PDB entry 2FTY | X-ray diffraction, 2.40 A resolution | chains A and C of the 4 polymer chains in the assembly

== Chain A (and C) ==
Name: dihydropyrimidinase
Organism: Lachancea kluyveri
Notes: EC 3.5.2.2; chain C of this document is another copy of the same molecule, construct and numbering; everything in this record applies to it too
UniProt: Q9P903 (Q9P903_SACKL); residues 2-542 here = UniProt positions 2-542
Chain sequence (559 residues; row label = number of the first residue in the row):
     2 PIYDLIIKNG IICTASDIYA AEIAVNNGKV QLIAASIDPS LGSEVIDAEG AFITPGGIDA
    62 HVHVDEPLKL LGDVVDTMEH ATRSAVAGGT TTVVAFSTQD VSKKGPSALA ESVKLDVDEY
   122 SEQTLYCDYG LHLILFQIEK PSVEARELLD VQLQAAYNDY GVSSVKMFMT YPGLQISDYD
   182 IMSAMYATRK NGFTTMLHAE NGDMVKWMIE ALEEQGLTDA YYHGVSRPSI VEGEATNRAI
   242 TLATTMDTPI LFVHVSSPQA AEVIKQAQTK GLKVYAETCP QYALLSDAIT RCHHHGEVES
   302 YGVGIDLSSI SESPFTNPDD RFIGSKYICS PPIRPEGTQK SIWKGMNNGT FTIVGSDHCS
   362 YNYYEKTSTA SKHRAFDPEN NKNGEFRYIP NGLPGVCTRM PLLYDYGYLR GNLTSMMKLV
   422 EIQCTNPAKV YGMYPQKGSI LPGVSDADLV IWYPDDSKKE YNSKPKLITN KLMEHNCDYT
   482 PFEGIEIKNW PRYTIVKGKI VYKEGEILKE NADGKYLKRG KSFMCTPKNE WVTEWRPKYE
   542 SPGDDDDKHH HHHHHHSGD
Not modelled in the structure: 295-302, 542-560 (chain C: 294-302, 542-560)
Differences from the reference sequence: modified residue (167); expression tag (543-560)
Modified / non-standard residues: Lys167 (lysine nz-carboxylic acid; KCX)
Metal / ion sites: Zn2+ site 1: His62, His64, Lys167, Asp358; Zn2+ site 2: Lys167, His199, His255
Curated features (UniProtKB/Swiss-Prot):
  - binding site (Zn(2+)): His62, His64, Lys167, His199, His255, Asp358
  - binding site (substrate): Tyr172, Ser331, Asn392
  - modified residue: Lys167 (N6-carboxylysine)

== Interface between chain A and chain C ==
Contacting residue pairs (47; chain A residue first):
  Ala16(A) - Ser17(C)
  Ser17(A) - Ala16(C)
  Ser17(A) - Ser17(C)  hydrogen bond
  Ser17(A) - Lys430(C)  hydrogen bond (backbone-side chain)
  Ser17(A) - Tyr435(C)
  Asp18(A) - Tyr435(C)  hydrogen bond
  Asp18(A) - Ser440(C)  hydrogen bond
  Asp18(A) - Leu442(C)
  Ile19(A) - Tyr435(C)  hydrogen bond (backbone-side chain)
  Tyr20(A) - Leu442(C)  hydrophobic
  Tyr20(A) - Pro443(C)
  Ala21(A) - Val445(C)
  Gln32(A) - Ala35(C)
  Leu33(A) - Leu33(C)  hydrophobic
  Leu33(A) - Ile34(C)
  Ile34(A) - Leu33(C)
  Ile34(A) - Ile34(C)  hydrogen bond (backbone-backbone)
  Ile34(A) - Pro443(C)
  Ala35(A) - Gln32(C)
  Ala35(A) - Leu33(C)  hydrophobic
  Ala35(A) - Pro443(C)  hydrophobic
  Ala36(A) - Gly444(C)
  Lys266(A) - Thr270(C)
  Gln269(A) - Asn349(C)
  Thr270(A) - Lys266(C)
  Thr270(A) - Asn349(C)  hydrogen bond (backbone-side chain)
  Lys271(A) - Lys345(C)  hydrogen bond (backbone-side chain)
  Lys345(A) - Thr270(C)
  Asn349(A) - Gln269(C)
  Asn349(A) - Thr270(C)  hydrogen bond (side chain-backbone)
  Met418(A) - Lys430(C)
  Met418(A) - Phe524(C)  hydrophobic
  Lys430(A) - Ser17(C)  hydrogen bond (side chain-backbone)
  Lys430(A) - Met418(C)
  Tyr435(A) - Ser17(C)
  Tyr435(A) - Asp18(C)  hydrogen bond
  Tyr435(A) - Ile19(C)  hydrogen bond (side chain-backbone)
  Ser440(A) - Asp18(C)  hydrogen bond
  Leu442(A) - Asp18(C)
  Leu442(A) - Tyr20(C)  hydrophobic
  Pro443(A) - Tyr20(C)
  Pro443(A) - Ile34(C)
  Pro443(A) - Ala35(C)  hydrophobic
  Gly444(A) - Ala36(C)
  Val445(A) - Ala21(C)
  Phe524(A) - Met418(C)  hydrophobic
  Glu531(A) - Lys341(C)  salt bridge
Also at the interface, not in a pair above, chain A (29 interface residues in all): Ala22, Thr426
Also at the interface, not in a pair above, chain C (30 interface residues in all): Thr15, Ala22, Lys271, Thr426

== Overview ==
29 residues of chain A face 30 of chain C across their interface, with 13 hydrogen bonds and 1 salt bridge.
Polar pairs include Glu531(A)-Lys341(C), Ser17(A)-Ser17(C) and Ser17(A)-Lys430(C). UniProt lists 6
Zn2+-binding residues and 3 substrate-binding residues on chain A.
Chain A and chain C are both dihydropyrimidinase (Lachancea kluyveri); the structure, Crystal structure of
dihydropyrimidinase from Saccharomyces kluyveri, was determined by X-ray diffraction (same publication as
2FTW, 2FVK and 2FVM).
